9ERX - chains A and R of the 5 polymer chains in the assembly; structure by electron microscopy, 2.90 A resolution.

# Chain A
Molecule: Guanine nucleotide-binding protein G(i) subunit alpha-1
Source organism: Homo sapiens
UniProtKB: P63096 (GNAI1_HUMAN); residue numbers follow UniProt; this construct covers 2-354
Amino-acid sequence (353 residues; numbered 2 to 354; the number before each row is that of its first residue):
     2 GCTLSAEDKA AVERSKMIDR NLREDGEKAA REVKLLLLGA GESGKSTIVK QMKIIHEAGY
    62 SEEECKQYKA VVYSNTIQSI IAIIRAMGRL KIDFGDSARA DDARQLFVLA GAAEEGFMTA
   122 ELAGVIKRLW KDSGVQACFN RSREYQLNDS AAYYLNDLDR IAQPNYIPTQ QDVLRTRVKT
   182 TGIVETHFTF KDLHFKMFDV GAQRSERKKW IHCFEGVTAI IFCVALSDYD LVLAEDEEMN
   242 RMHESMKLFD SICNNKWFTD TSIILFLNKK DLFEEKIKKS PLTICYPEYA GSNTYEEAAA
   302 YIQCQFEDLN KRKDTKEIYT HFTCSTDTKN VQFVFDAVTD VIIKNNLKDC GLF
Not modelled in the structure: 2, 55-180
Differences from the reference sequence: conflict Ala203 (Gly in P63096), Ser326 (Ala in P63096)
Curated features (UniProtKB/Swiss-Prot):
  - region: Lys35 to Thr48 (G1 motif), Asp173 to Thr181 (G2 motif), Phe196 to Gly202, Gln204, Arg205 (G3 motif), Ile265 to Asp272 (G4 motif), Thr324, Cys325, Thr327 to Thr329 (G5 motif)
  - binding site (GTP): Glu43 to Thr48, Ser151, Leu175 to Thr181, Asp200 to Gly202, Gln204, Asn269 to Asp272
  - binding site (Mg(2+)): Ser47, Thr181
  - modified residue: Arg178 (ADP-ribosylarginine), Gln204 (Deamidated glutamine), Cys351 (ADP-ribosylcysteine)
  - lipidation: Gly2 (N-myristoyl glycine), Cys3 (S-palmitoyl cysteine)
  - natural variant: Gly40 (G40C: In NEDHISB; G40R: In NEDHISB), Gly45 (G45D: In NEDHISB), Thr48 (T48I: In NEDHISB; T48K: In NEDHISB), Gln52 (Q52P: In NEDHISB), Ser75 (deletion: In NEDHISB; uncertain significance), Gln172 (deletion: In NEDHISB), Asp173 (D173V: In NEDHISB), Glu186 to Phe189 (deletion: In NEDHISB; uncertain significance), Cys224 (C224Y: In NEDHISB), Lys270 (K270N: In NEDHISB; K270R: In NEDHISB), Asp272 (D272G: In NEDHISB), Val332 (V332E: In NEDHISB; uncertain significance)
  - mutagenesis: Gly42 (G42R: Abolishes switch to an activated conformation and dissociation from beta and gamma subunits upon GTP binding. Abolishes interaction with RGS family members), Glu116 (E116L: Enhances interaction (inactive GDP-bound) with RGS14), Gln147 (Q147L: Enhances interaction (inactive GDP-bound) with RGS14), Glu245 (E245L: Enhances interaction (inactive GDP-bound) with RGS14)

# Chain R
Molecule: Cannabinoid receptor 1
Source organism: Homo sapiens
UniProtKB: P21554 (CNR1_HUMAN); residue numbers follow UniProt; this construct covers 2-472
Amino-acid sequence (507 residues; each row starts with the number of its first residue; numbers below 1 keep their minus sign (Met-24 is residue -24)):
   -24 MKTIIALSYI FCLVFADYKD DDDKGSKSIL DGLADTTFRT ITTDLLYVGS NDIQYEDIKG
    36 DMASKLGYFP QKFPLTSFRG SPFQEKMTAG DNPQLVPADQ VNITEFYNKS LSSFKENEEN
    96 IQCGENFMDI ECFMVLNPSQ QLAIAVLSLT LGTFTVLENL LVLCVILHSR SLRCRPSYHF
   156 IGSLAVADLL GSVIFVYSFI DFHVFHRKDS RNVFLFKLGG VTASFTASVG SLFLTAIDRY
   216 ISIHRPLAYK RIVTRPKAVV AFCLMWTIAI VIAVLPLLGW NCEKLQSVCS DIFPHIDETY
   276 LMFWIGVTSV LLLFIVYAYM YILWKAHSHA VRMIQRGTQK SIIIHTSEDG KVQVTRPDQA
   336 RMDIRLAKTL VLILVVLIIC WGPLLAIMVY DVFGKMNKLI KTVFAFCSML CLLNSTVNPI
   396 IYALRSKDLR HAFRSMFPSC EGTAQPLDNS MGDSDCLHKH ANNAASVHRA AESCIKSTVK
   456 IAKVTMSVST DTSAEALHHH HHHHHHH
Not modelled in the structure: -24 to 99, 316-334, 413-482
Differences from the reference sequence: initiating methionine (-24); expression tag (-23 to 1, 473-482)
Disulfide bonds: Cys257-Cys264
Residues lining bound ligands: hu-210 (A1H66; (6aR,10aR)-9-(hydroxymethyl)-6,6-dimethyl-3-(2-methyloctan-2-yl)-6a,7,10,10a-tetrahydrobenzo[c]chromen-1-ol): Phe108, Phe170, Ser173, Phe174, Phe177, His178, Phe189, Lys192, Leu193, Val196, Thr197, Phe200, Ile267, Phe268, Pro269, Ile271, Tyr275, Leu276, Trp279, Leu359, Met363, Phe379, Ser383, Cys386
Curated features (UniProtKB/Swiss-Prot):
  - region: Lys2 to Val23 (Required for mitochondrial localization)
  - modified residue (Phosphoserine): Ser425, Ser429
  - lipidation: Cys415 (S-palmitoyl cysteine)
  - glycosylation (N-linked (GlcNAc...) asparagine): Asn77, Asn83
  - mutagenesis: Thr210 (T210A: 7-fold lower affinity for a synthetic agonist, CP55940, possibly due the stabilization of an inactive conformation), Leu341 to Ala342 (Loss of activity, when assayed for GNAI1 GTPase stimulatory activity), Cys415 (C415A: Loss of palmitoylation, marked loss of association with lipid rafts on the plasma membrane and loss of activity, when assayed for downstream GTP-binding and reduction in cAMP levels)
What the authors report for this chain:
  - contacts within the chain: Glu100-Phe108 (hydrophobic contact)
  - binding site for hu-210: Ile267, Phe268, Ile271 (from molecular simulation)

# How chain A and chain R interact
Pairs across the interface (43):
  Glu28(A) - Arg226(R)
  Arg32(A) - Leu222(R)
  Arg32(A) - Arg226(R)
  Leu194(A) - Leu222(R)  hydrophobic
  Thr316(A) - Lys402(R)
  Glu318(A) - Gln314(R)  hydrogen bond
  Tyr320(A) - Thr313(R)
  Tyr320(A) - Gln314(R)
  Phe334(A) - Gly312(R)
  Phe334(A) - Thr313(R)
  Asp337(A) - Met308(R)
  Asp337(A) - Arg311(R)  salt bridge
  Asp337(A) - Thr313(R)
  Ala338(A) - Thr313(R)
  Asp341(A) - His304(R)  salt bridge
  Asp341(A) - Gln314(R)
  Ile343(A) - Pro221(R)  hydrophobic
  Ile343(A) - Leu222(R)  hydrophobic
  Ile343(A) - Lys225(R)
  Ile344(A) - His304(R)
  Ile344(A) - Met337(R)  hydrophobic
  Lys345(A) - Gln314(R)
  Asn347(A) - Ser217(R)  hydrogen bond (side chain-backbone)
  Asn347(A) - Pro221(R)  hydrogen bond (side chain-backbone)
  Asn347(A) - Tyr224(R)
  Asn347(A) - Lys225(R)  hydrogen bond
  Leu348(A) - Ile218(R)  hydrophobic
  Leu348(A) - Leu341(R)  hydrophobic
  Lys349(A) - Arg150(R)
  Asp350(A) - Arg150(R)  salt bridge
  Cys351(A) - Ser152(R)
  Cys351(A) - Arg214(R)  hydrogen bond (backbone-side chain)
  Cys351(A) - Ser217(R)
  Gly352(A) - Tyr153(R)
  Gly352(A) - Arg214(R)
  Gly352(A) - Ser401(R)
  Leu353(A) - Arg214(R)
  Leu353(A) - Leu345(R)  hydrophobic
  Phe354(A) - Met337(R)  hydrophobic
  Phe354(A) - Arg340(R)
  Phe354(A) - Arg400(R)
  Phe354(A) - Ser401(R)
  Phe354(A) - Lys402(R)  hydrogen bond (backbone-backbone)
Other interface residues (no listed pair), chain A (25 interface residues in all): Ala31, Val34, Gln333, Thr340
Other interface residues (no listed pair), chain R (26 interface residues in all): Ile297, Thr344

# Summary
25 residues of chain A and 26 residues of chain R are in contact, with 6 hydrogen bonds and 3 salt bridges.
Polar contacts include Asp337(A)-Arg311(R), Asp341(A)-His304(R) and Asp350(A)-Arg150(R). Ligands of chain R:
hu-210. The paper reports a binding site for hu-210 at Ile267(R), Phe268(R) and Ile271(R); contacts within the
chain involving Glu100(R) and Phe108(R).
Here chain A is Guanine nucleotide-binding protein G(i) subunit alpha-1 and chain R is Cannabinoid receptor 1,
both from Homo sapiens. Entry 9ERX (Structural basis of D9-THC analog activity at the Cannabinoid 1 receptor)
was determined by electron microscopy.
